4XME - chain A; structure by X-ray diffraction, 1.29 A resolution.

== Chain A ==
Name: Nitrophorin-7
Source organism: Rhodnius prolixus
Notes: EC 1.7.6.1
UniProtKB: Q6PQK2 (NP7_RHOPR); residues 2-185 here correspond to UniProt positions 22-205 (UniProt number = residue number + 20)
Amino-acid sequence (184 residues; each row starts with the number of its first residue):
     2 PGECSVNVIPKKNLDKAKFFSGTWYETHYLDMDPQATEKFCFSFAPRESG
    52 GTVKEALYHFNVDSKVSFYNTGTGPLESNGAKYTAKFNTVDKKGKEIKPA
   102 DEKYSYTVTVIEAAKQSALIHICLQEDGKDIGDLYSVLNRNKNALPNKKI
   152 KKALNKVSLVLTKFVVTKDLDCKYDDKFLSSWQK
Disulfides: C5-C124, C42-C173
Metal / ion sites: heme Fe: H60 (together with nitric oxide)
Residues lining bound ligands: heme / nitric oxide: E27, Y30, F41, F43, F45, E56, L58, H60, F69, N71, F88, T90, Y107, V109, I121, I123, L125, L135, S137
Swiss-Prot annotation at these positions:
  - binding site (histamine): D32, D134
  - binding site (heme): H60, N71
What the authors report for this chain:
  - heme Fe coordination: H60
  - contacts within the chain: D32-D134 (water-mediated contact)

== Summary ==
Bound to chain A: heme / nitric oxide. UniProt lists histamine-binding residues D32 and D134 and heme-binding
residues H60 and N71. From the paper: heme Fe coordination by H60; contacts within the chain involving D32 and
D134.
Chain A is Nitrophorin-7 (Rhodnius prolixus); the structure, Crystal structure of nitrophorin 7 from Rhodnius
prolixus at pH 7.8 complexed with NO, was determined by X-ray diffraction (same publication as 4XMC, 4XMD,
4XMF, 4XMG and 4XMH).
